7XT7 - chains N and b of the 35 polymer chains in the assembly; structure by electron microscopy, 4.20 A resolution (low resolution: residue-level contacts below are approximate; hydrogen-bond / salt-bridge calls are withheld).

== Chain N ==
Molecule: 198-nt DNA strand
Sequence (198 nucleotides; row label = number of the first residue in the row; numbers below 1 keep their minus sign (DG-125 is residue -125)):
  -125 GCTTACGTCAGTCTGGCCATCTTTGTGTTTGGTGTGTTTGGGTGGTGGCC
   -75 GTTTTCGTTGTTTTTTTCTGTCTCGTGCCTGGTGTCTTGGGTGTTTTCCC
   -25 CAAAAAGGTTAAAACGCGGGGGACAGCGCGTACGTGCGTTTAAGCGGTGC
    25 TAGAGCTGTCTACGACCAATTGAGCGGCCTCGGCACCGGGATTCTGAT
Unresolved in the structure: -125 to -54, -34 to -24

== Chain b ==
Molecule: Histone H4
From: Homo sapiens
Reference sequence: P62805 (H4_HUMAN); residues 0-102 here correspond to UniProt positions 1-103 (UniProt number = residue number + 1)
Chain sequence (106 residues; numbered -3 to 102; the number before each row is that of its first residue; numbers below 1 keep their minus sign (Gly-3 is residue -3)):
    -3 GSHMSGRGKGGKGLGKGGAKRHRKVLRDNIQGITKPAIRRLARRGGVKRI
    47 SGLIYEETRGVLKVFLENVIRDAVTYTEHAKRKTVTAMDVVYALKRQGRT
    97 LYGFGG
Unresolved in the structure: -3 to 21
Differences from the reference sequence: expression tag (-3 to -1)
Swiss-Prot annotation at these positions:
  - DNA-binding region: Lys16 to Lys20
  - modified residue: Ser1 (N-acetylserine), Arg3 (Asymmetric dimethylarginine), Lys5 (N6-(2-hydroxyisobutyryl)lysine), Lys8 (N6-(2-hydroxyisobutyryl)lysine), Lys12 (N6-(2-hydroxyisobutyryl)lysine), Lys16 (N6-(2-hydroxyisobutyryl)lysine), Lys20 (N6,N6,N6-trimethyllysine), Lys31 (N6-(2-hydroxyisobutyryl)lysine), Lys44 (N6-(2-hydroxyisobutyryl)lysine), Ser47 (Phosphoserine), Tyr51 (Phosphotyrosine), Lys59 (N6-(2-hydroxyisobutyryl)lysine), Lys77 (N6-(2-hydroxyisobutyryl)lysine), Lys79 (N6-(2-hydroxyisobutyryl)lysine), Thr80 (Phosphothreonine), Tyr88 (Phosphotyrosine), Lys91 (N6-(2-hydroxyisobutyryl)lysine)
  - cross-link (Glycyl lysine isopeptide (Lys-Gly)): Lys12 (interchain with G-Cter in SUMO2), Lys20 (interchain with G-Cter in SUMO2), Lys31 (interchain with G-Cter in SUMO2), Lys59 (interchain with G-Cter in SUMO2), Lys79 (interchain with G-Cter in SUMO2), Lys91 (interchain with G-Cter in SUMO2)

== Chain N / chain b interface ==
Contacting residue pairs (14):
  DC24(N) with Arg45(b); Ile46(b); Ser47(b); Gly48(b)
  DT25(N) with Arg35(b); Arg39(b); Lys44(b); Arg45(b); Ile46(b)
  DT44(N) with Lys79(b); Thr80(b)
  DT45(N) with Arg78(b); Lys79(b); Thr80(b)
Also at the interface, not in a pair above, chain N (6 interface residues in all): DG23, DG46
Also at the interface, not in a pair above, chain b (11 interface residues in all): Tyr51

== Summary ==
6 residues of chain N and 11 residues of chain b are in contact. UniProt lists a DNA-binding region on chain
b.
Here chain N is a 198-nt DNA strand and chain b is Histone H4 (Homo sapiens). Entry 7XT7 (RNA polymerase II
elongation complex transcribing a nucleosome (EC49B)) was determined by electron microscopy, deposited
together with 7XN7, 7XSE, 7XSX, 7XSZ, 7XTD and 7XTI.
